8KCB - chains E and J of the 11 polymer chains in the assembly; structure by electron microscopy, 3.17 A resolution.

Chain E:
Name: Histone H3.1
Source organism: Arabidopsis thaliana
UniProt: P59226 (H31_ARATH); residues 0-135 here correspond to UniProt positions 1-136 (UniProt number = residue number + 1)
Sequence (136 residues; numbered 0 to 135; the number before each row is that of its first residue; numbering starts at 0):
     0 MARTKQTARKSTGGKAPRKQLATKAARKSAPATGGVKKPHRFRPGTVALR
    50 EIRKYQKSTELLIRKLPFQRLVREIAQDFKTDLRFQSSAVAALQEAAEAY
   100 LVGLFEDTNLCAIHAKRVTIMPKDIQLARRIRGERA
Disordered / not traced: 0-46
Swiss-Prot annotation at these positions:
  - site: Lys14 (Not N6-methylated), Lys27 (Not N6-acetylated), Ala31 (Recognition by ATXR5 and ATXR6), Lys36 (Not N6-acetylated)
  - modified residue: Lys4 (N6,N6,N6-trimethyllysine), Lys9 (N6,N6,N6-trimethyllysine), Ser10 (Phosphoserine), Thr11 (Phosphothreonine), Lys14 (N6-acetyllysine), Lys18 (N6-acetyllysine), Lys23 (N6-acetyllysine), Lys27 (N6,N6,N6-trimethyllysine), Ser28 (Phosphoserine), Lys36 (N6,N6,N6-trimethyllysine)

Chain J:
Molecule: 170-nt DNA strand
Sequence (170 nucleotides; row label = number of the first residue in the row; numbers below 1 keep their minus sign (DA-31 is residue -31)):
   -31 ATCGCGACACCGGCACTGGAACAGGATGTATATATGTGACACGTGCCTGG
    19 AGACTAGGGAGTAATCCCCTTGGCGGTTAAAACGCGGGGGACAGCGCGTA
    69 CGTGCGTTTAAGCGGTGCTAGAGCTGTCTACGACCAATTGAGCGGCCTCG
   119 GCACCGGGATTCTCCAGGAT
Disordered / not traced: -31 to 0, 127-138

Chain E / chain J interface:
Contacting residue pairs (9; chain E residue first):
  Ala47(E) - DT71(J)  phosphate contact
  Arg63(E) - DA79(J)  sugar contact
  Lys64(E) - DG80(J)  phosphate contact
  Leu65(E) - DA79(J)  phosphate contact
  Leu65(E) - DG80(J)  hydrogen bond to the phosphate
  Pro66(E) - DA79(J)  phosphate contact
  Arg69(E) - DA79(J)  salt bridge to the phosphate
  Arg83(E) - DA88(J)  base contact
  Arg83(E) - DG89(J)  sugar contact
Other interface residues (no listed pair), chain E (9 interface residues in all): Lys115, Thr118
Other interface residues (no listed pair), chain J (7 interface residues in all): DC60, DC69

In short:
Chain E and chain J form an interface of 9 and 7 residues respectively; the contacts include 1 hydrogen bond
and 1 salt bridge. Among the polar pairs are Leu65(E)-DG80(J) and Arg69(E)-DA79(J).
Chain E is Histone H3.1 (Arabidopsis thaliana) and chain J is a 170-nt DNA strand; the structure, Complex of
DDM1-nucleosome(H2A) complex with DDM1 bound to SHL2, was determined by electron microscopy (same publication
as 8KCC).
